3LC6 - chains A and B; structure by X-ray diffraction, 3.10 A resolution.

== Chain A (and B) ==
Protein: Isocitrate dehydrogenase kinase/phosphatase
Organism: Escherichia coli
Notes: EC 2.7.11.5, 3.1.3.-; chain B of this document is another copy of the same molecule, construct and numbering; everything in this record applies to it too
UniProtKB: B5Z0A8 (ACEK_ECO5E); residues 1-578 here correspond to UniProt positions 2-579 (UniProt number = residue number + 1)
Amino-acid sequence (578 residues; each row starts with the number of its first residue):
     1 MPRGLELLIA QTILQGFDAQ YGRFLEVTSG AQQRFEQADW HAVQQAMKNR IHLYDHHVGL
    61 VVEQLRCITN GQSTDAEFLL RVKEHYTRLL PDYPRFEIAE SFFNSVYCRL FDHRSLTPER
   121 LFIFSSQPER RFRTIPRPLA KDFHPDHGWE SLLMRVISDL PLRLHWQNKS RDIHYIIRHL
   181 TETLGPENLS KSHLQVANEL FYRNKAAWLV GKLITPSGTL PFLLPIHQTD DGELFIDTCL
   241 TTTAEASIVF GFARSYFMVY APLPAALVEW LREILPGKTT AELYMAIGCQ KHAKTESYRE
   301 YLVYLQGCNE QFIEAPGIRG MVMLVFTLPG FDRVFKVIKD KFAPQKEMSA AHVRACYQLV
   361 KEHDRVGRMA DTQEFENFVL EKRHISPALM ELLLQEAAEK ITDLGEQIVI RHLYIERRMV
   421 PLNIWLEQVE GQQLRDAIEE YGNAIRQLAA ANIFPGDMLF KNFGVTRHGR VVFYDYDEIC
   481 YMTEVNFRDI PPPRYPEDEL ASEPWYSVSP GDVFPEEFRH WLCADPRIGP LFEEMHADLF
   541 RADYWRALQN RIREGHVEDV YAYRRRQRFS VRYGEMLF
Not modelled in the structure: 1-2, 184-188, 492-508, 572-578 (chain B: 1, 111, 129-133, 343-350, 491-510, 575-578)
Bound ions: Mg2+: Asn462 (together with ADP)
Residues lining bound ligands: ADP (adenosine-5'-diphosphate): Ala315, Pro316, Gly317, Ile318, Gly320, Met321, Val322, Met323, Val325, Val334, Lys336, Tyr357, Glu416, Arg417, Arg418, Met419, Pro421, Lys461, Asn462, Tyr474, Asp475

== Chain A / chain B interface ==
Pairs across the interface (53):
  Leu8(A) - Leu60(B)  hydrophobic
  Leu8(A) - Glu63(B)
  Gln11(A) - His56(B)
  Gln11(A) - Leu60(B)
  Thr12(A) - Gln64(B)  hydrogen bond
  Gln15(A) - Gly16(B)
  Gln15(A) - Ala19(B)
  Gln15(A) - Leu60(B)
  Gln15(A) - Gln64(B)  hydrogen bond
  Gly16(A) - Gln15(B)
  Asp18(A) - Asp18(B)
  Asp18(A) - Ala19(B)
  Asp18(A) - Glu26(B)
  Ala19(A) - Gln15(B)
  Ala19(A) - Ala19(B)
  Gly22(A) - Asp18(B)
  Gly22(A) - Arg95(B)
  Arg23(A) - Asp18(B)
  Glu26(A) - Pro94(B)
  Glu26(A) - Arg95(B)  salt bridge
  Ser29(A) - Arg137(B)
  Gln32(A) - Pro138(B)
  Gln33(A) - Thr134(B)
  Gln33(A) - Pro136(B)
  His57(A) - Gln15(B)  hydrogen bond
  Leu60(A) - Leu8(B)  hydrophobic
  Leu60(A) - Gln11(B)
  Leu60(A) - Gln15(B)
  Gln64(A) - Thr12(B)
  Gln64(A) - Gln64(B)
  Cys67(A) - Leu8(B)  hydrophobic
  Cys67(A) - Ile68(B)  hydrophobic
  Ile68(A) - Cys67(B)  hydrophobic
  Tyr93(A) - Arg23(B)
  Pro94(A) - Glu26(B)
  Arg95(A) - Glu26(B)  salt bridge
  Ile135(A) - Arg163(B)
  Pro136(A) - Gln33(B)
  Pro136(A) - Glu36(B)
  Pro136(A) - Arg163(B)  hydrogen bond (backbone-side chain)
  Arg137(A) - Ser29(B)
  Arg137(A) - Gln32(B)
  Arg137(A) - Glu199(B)  salt bridge
  Pro138(A) - Pro161(B)
  Lys141(A) - Asp159(B)
  Arg155(A) - Arg155(B)
  Arg155(A) - Asp159(B)  salt bridge
  Asp159(A) - Asp159(B)
  Pro161(A) - Pro138(B)  hydrophobic
  Tyr260(A) - Arg137(B)
  Tyr260(A) - Tyr260(B)  hydrogen bond
  Tyr260(A) - Pro262(B)
  Pro262(A) - Tyr260(B)
Also at the interface, not in a pair above, chain A (34 interface residues in all): Val61, Ser158, Leu160
Also at the interface, not in a pair above, chain B (37 interface residues in all): His57, Tyr93, Ile135, Lys141, Ser158

== Summary ==
The interface between chain A and chain B involves 34 residues on one side and 37 on the other, with 5
hydrogen bonds and 4 salt bridges. Among the polar pairs are Glu26(A)-Arg95(B), Arg137(A)-Glu199(B) and
Arg155(A)-Asp159(B). Chain A binds ADP.
Both chains are Isocitrate dehydrogenase kinase/phosphatase (Escherichia coli). Entry 3LC6 (The alternative
conformation structure of isocitrate dehydrogenase kinase/phosphatase from E. Coli) was determined by X-ray
diffraction (same publication as 3EPS).
